8BTG - chains C and Y of the 9 polymer chains in the assembly; structure by electron microscopy, 3.20 A resolution.

# Chain C
Name: Chromosomal replication initiator protein DnaA
Source organism: Bacillus subtilis
UniProt: A0A063XAK9 (A0A063XAK9_BACIU); residue numbers follow UniProt; this construct covers 1-446
Amino-acid sequence (446 residues; numbered 1 to 446; the number before each row is that of its first residue):
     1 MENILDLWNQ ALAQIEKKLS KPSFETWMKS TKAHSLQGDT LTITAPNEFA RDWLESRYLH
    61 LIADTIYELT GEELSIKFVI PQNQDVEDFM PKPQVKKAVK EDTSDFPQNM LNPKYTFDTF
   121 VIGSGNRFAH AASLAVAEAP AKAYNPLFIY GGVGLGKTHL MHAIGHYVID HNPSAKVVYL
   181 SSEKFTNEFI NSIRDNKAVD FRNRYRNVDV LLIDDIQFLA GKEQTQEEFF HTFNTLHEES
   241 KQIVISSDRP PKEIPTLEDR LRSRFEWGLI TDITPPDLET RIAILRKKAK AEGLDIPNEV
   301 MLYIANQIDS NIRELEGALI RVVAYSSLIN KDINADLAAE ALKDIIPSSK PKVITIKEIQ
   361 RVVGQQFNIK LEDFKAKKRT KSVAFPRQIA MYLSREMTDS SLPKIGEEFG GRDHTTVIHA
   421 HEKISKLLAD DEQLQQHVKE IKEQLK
Not modelled in the structure: 1-108, 347-350
From the paper describing this entry:
  - mutagenesis - T26A, W27A, F49A: decreased binding to DnaD
  - mutagenesis - T26A, W27A, F49A: abolished growth

# Chain Y
Molecule: 41-nt DNA strand
Sequence (41 nucleotides; numbered 1 to 41; the number before each row is that of its first residue):
     1 TAGTAGAAGT AATAGTAGGG CCTGTGGATT TGTGGATAAG T

# Interface between chain C and chain Y
Residue-residue contacts (29; chain C residue first):
  Glu-183(C) with DA14(Y), hydrogen bond to the base
  Asn-187(C) with DA14(Y), hydrogen bond to the base
  Ile-190(C) with DT13(Y), sugar contact; DA14(Y), base contact
  Ile-193(C) with DA12(Y), sugar contact; DT13(Y), sugar contact
  Asn-196(C) with DT10(Y), hydrogen bond to the base
  Ala-198(C) with DA12(Y), base contact
  Arg-202(C) with DA11(Y), base contact; DA12(Y), hydrogen bond to the base
  Phe-218(C) with DA14(Y), base contact
  Lys-222(C) with DA14(Y), phosphate contact
  Glu-223(C) with DA14(Y), phosphate contact
  Gln-224(C) with DA12(Y), sugar contact; DT13(Y), hydrogen bond to the phosphate; DA14(Y), hydrogen bond to the phosphate
  Thr-225(C) with DA14(Y), hydrogen bond to the phosphate
  Leu-427(C) with DA28(Y), phosphate contact
  Asp-430(C) with DG26(Y), phosphate contact; DG27(Y), phosphate contact
  Asp-431(C) with DG27(Y), phosphate contact; DA28(Y), sugar contact
  Gln-433(C) with DG27(Y), base contact; DA28(Y), hydrogen bond to the base; DT29(Y), phosphate contact
  Leu-434(C) with DA28(Y), sugar contact; DT29(Y), hydrogen bond to the phosphate
  His-437(C) with DT29(Y), salt bridge to the phosphate; DT30(Y), salt bridge to the phosphate
Interface residues without a listed pair, chain C (20 interface residues in all): Thr-186, Phe-189

# In short
20 residues of chain C and 10 residues of chain Y are in contact, with 9 hydrogen bonds and 2 salt bridges.
Polar pairs include Glu-183(C)/DA14(Y), Asn-187(C)/DA14(Y) and Asn-196(C)/DT10(Y). From the paper: T26A, W27A
and F49A of chain C reduce binding to DnaD; T26A, W27A and F49A of chain C abolish growth.
Chain C is Chromosomal replication initiator protein DnaA (Bacillus subtilis) and chain Y is a 41-nt DNA
strand; the structure, Cryo-EM structure of the bacterial replication origin opening basal unwinding system,
was determined by electron microscopy.
